Entry 6PSC (X-ray diffraction, 3.60 A resolution); this record covers chain A.

[Chain A]
Protein: scFv-M204 antibody
Source organism: Oryctolagus cuniculus
Notes: fragment: scFv; antibody fragment or engineered binder
Amino-acid sequence (257 residues; numbered 1 to 244 plus 19 insertion-coded residues; 6 numbers in that range are skipped by the numbering (no residue carries them; nothing is unmodelled there); the number before each row is that of its first residue; a row labelled like 116A-116S holds insertion residues (116A, then the next letters in order)):
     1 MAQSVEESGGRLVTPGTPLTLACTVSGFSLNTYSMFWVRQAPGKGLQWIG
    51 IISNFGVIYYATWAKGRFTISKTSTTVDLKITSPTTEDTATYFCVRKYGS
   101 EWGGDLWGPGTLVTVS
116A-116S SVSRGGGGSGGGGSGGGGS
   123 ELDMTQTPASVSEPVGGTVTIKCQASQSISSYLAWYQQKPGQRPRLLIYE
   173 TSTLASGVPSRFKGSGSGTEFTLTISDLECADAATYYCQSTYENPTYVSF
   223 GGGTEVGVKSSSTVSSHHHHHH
Not modelled in the structure: 1, 116A-116S, 233-244
Cystine bridges: Cys202 forms a disulfide with the same residue of a neighbouring copy of this chain
Cystine bridges: Cys23-Cys94, Cys145-Cys210
Reported in the primary citation:
  - self-association interface (contacts with another copy of this molecule); pairs are residue here / residue on that copy: Cys202-Cys202

[In short]
From the paper: a self-association interface involving Cys202.
Chain A is scFv-M204 antibody (Oryctolagus cuniculus); the structure, Antibody scFv-M204 trimeric state, was
determined by X-ray diffraction, deposited together with 6PIL and 6PK8.
